6QI8 - chains C and F of the 6 polymer chains in the assembly; structure by electron microscopy, 3.75 A resolution.

# Chain C
Protein: RuvB-like 1
From: Homo sapiens
Notes: EC 3.6.4.12
Reference sequence: Q9Y265 (RUVB1_HUMAN); residue numbers follow UniProt; this construct covers 1-456
Chain sequence (456 residues; each row starts with the number of its first residue):
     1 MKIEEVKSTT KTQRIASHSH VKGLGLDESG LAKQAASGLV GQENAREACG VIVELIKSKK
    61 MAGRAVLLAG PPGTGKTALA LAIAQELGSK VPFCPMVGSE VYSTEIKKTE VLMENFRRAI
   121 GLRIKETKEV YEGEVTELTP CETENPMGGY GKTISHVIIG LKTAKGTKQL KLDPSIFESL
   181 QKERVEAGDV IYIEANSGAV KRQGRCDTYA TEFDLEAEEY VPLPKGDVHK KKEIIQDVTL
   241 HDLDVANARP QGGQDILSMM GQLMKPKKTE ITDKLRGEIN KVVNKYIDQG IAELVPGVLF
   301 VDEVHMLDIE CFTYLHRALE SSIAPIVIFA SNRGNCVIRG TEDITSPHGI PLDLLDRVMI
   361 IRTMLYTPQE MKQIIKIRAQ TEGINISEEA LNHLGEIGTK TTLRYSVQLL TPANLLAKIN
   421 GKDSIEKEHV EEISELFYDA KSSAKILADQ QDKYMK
Unresolved in the structure: 1, 123-233, 249-272, 453-456
Residues lining bound ligands: ADP (adenosine-5'-diphosphate): S17, H18, H20, G38, L39, V40, G41, P72, G73, T74, G75, K76, T77, A78, Y366, I374, L403, R404
Swiss-Prot annotation at these positions:
  - binding site (ATP): G70 to T77
  - modified residue: K453 (N6-acetyllysine)
  - cross-link (Glycyl lysine isopeptide (Lys-Gly)): K2 (interchain with G-Cter in SUMO2), K225 (interchain with G-Cter in SUMO1), K445 (interchain with G-Cter in SUMO2)

# Chain F
Protein: RuvB-like 2
From: Homo sapiens
Notes: EC 3.6.4.12
Reference sequence: Q9Y230 (RUVB2_HUMAN); residue numbers follow UniProt; this construct covers 1-463
Chain sequence (463 residues; row label = number of the first residue in the row):
     1 MATVTATTKV PEIRDVTRIE RIGAHSHIRG LGLDDALEPR QASQGMVGQL AARRAAGVVL
    61 EMIREGKIAG RAVLIAGQPG TGKTAIAMGM AQALGPDTPF TAIAGSEIFS LEMSKTEALT
   121 QAFRRSIGVR IKEETEIIEG EVVEIQIDRP ATGTGSKVGK LTLKTTEMET IYDLGTKMIE
   181 SLTKDKVQAG DVITIDKATG KISKLGRSFT RARDYDAMGS QTKFVQCPDG ELQKRKEVVH
   241 TVSLHEIDVI NSRTQGFLAL FSGDTGEIKS EVREQINAKV AEWREEGKAE IIPGVLFIDE
   301 VHMLDIESFS FLNRALESDM APVLIMATNR GITRIRGTSY QSPHGIPIDL LDRLLIVSTT
   361 PYSEKDTKQI LRIRCEEEDV EMSEDAYTVL TRIGLETSLR YAIQLITAAS LVCRKRKGTE
   421 VQVDDIKRVY SLFLDESRST QYMKEYQDAF LFNELKGETM DTS
Unresolved in the structure: 1-7, 128-240, 454-463
Residues lining bound ligands: ADP (adenosine-5'-diphosphate): A24, H25, H27, I28, G45, M46, V47, G48, Q49, P79, G80, T81, G82, K83, T84, A85, Y362, I370, L399, R400, I403
Swiss-Prot annotation at these positions:
  - binding site (ATP): G77 to T84
  - modified residue: A2 (N-acetylalanine), S437 (Phosphoserine)
  - cross-link (Glycyl lysine isopeptide (Lys-Gly)): K9 (interchain with G-Cter in SUMO2), K444 (interchain with G-Cter in SUMO2), K456 (interchain with G-Cter in SUMO2)
From the paper describing this entry:
  - binding site for ADP: H25, H27

# Interface between chain C and chain F
Residue-residue contacts (72):
  G30(C) with R428(F), hydrogen bond (backbone-side chain)
  N44(C) with S431(F); L432(F)
  E47(C) with R428(F), salt bridge; L432(F)
  A48(C) with L432(F), hydrophobic; F433(F)
  V51(C) with L411(F); L432(F), hydrophobic; F433(F), hydrophobic
  I52(C) with F433(F), hydrophobic
  E54(C) with L411(F); K415(F), salt bridge
  L55(C) with L411(F), hydrophobic
  A69(C) with S439(F); M443(F)
  G70(C) with M443(F)
  P71(C) with Y446(F)
  P72(C) with Y446(F)
  K107(C) with L111(F)
  T109(C) with L111(F); E112(F)
  M113(C) with L260(F); G263(F); D264(F)
  R117(C) with L260(F)
  L240(C) with L260(F), hydrophobic
  D273(C) with D264(F)
  R276(C) with L260(F)
  G277(C) with F261(F)
  N280(C) with L258(F); L260(F); F261(F)
  K281(C) with F257(F)
  N284(C) with F257(F); L258(F)
  I309(C) with F109(F); M303(F), hydrophobic
  E310(C) with F109(F); L111(F)
  T313(C) with S106(F), hydrogen bond (side chain-backbone); F109(F), hydrogen bond (side chain-backbone); S110(F)
  Y314(C) with E112(F); G263(F), hydrogen bond (side chain-backbone)
  H316(C) with R21(F); E107(F), salt bridge
  R317(C) with S262(F), hydrogen bond (side chain-backbone); G263(F), hydrogen bond (side chain-backbone); T265(F), hydrogen bond
  E320(C) with R18(F), salt bridge; E20(F)
  I323(C) with A259(F), hydrophobic
  N332(C) with Q447(F)
  R333(C) with M443(F)
  D343(C) with R334(F), salt bridge
  I344(C) with M303(F), hydrophobic; R336(F)
  P347(C) with T440(F)
  H348(C) with S439(F), hydrogen bond; T440(F)
  D353(C) with S106(F), hydrogen bond
  D356(C) with Q404(F)
  V358(C) with Q404(F)
  M359(C) with F433(F), hydrophobic
  I360(C) with F433(F); L434(F), hydrogen bond (backbone-backbone); S439(F)
  R362(C) with L434(F); Y442(F); M443(F)
  K441(C) with F450(F)
Interface residues without a listed pair, chain C (57 interface residues in all): L31, K60, A62, R64, K108, I287, L294, S321, N335, G340, T341, R357, I361
Interface residues without a listed pair, chain F (43 interface residues in all): A104, R400, T407, A408, V412, D435, E436

# Overview
The interface between chain C and chain F involves 57 residues on one side and 43 on the other, with 10
hydrogen bonds and 5 salt bridges. Polar pairs include E47(C)-R428(F), E54(C)-K415(F) and H316(C)-E107(F).
Bound to chain C: ADP. Ligands of chain F: ADP. From the paper: a binding site for ADP at H25(F) and H27(F).
Chain C is RuvB-like 1 and chain F is RuvB-like 2, both from Homo sapiens; the structure, Truncated human R2TP
complex, structure 3 (ADP-filled), was determined by electron microscopy together with 6QI9 from the same
study.
